Entry 7VXM (electron microscopy, 3.60 A resolution); this record covers chains A and C of the 4 polymer chains in the assembly.

# Chain A
Name: Spike glycoprotein
From: Severe acute respiratory syndrome coronavirus 2
Notes: engineered mutation(s): deletions 241-243
Reference sequence: P0DTC2 (SPIKE_SARS2); aligned to UniProt positions 1-1206 over residues 1-1206
Sequence (1258 residues; row label = number of the first residue in the row; note: 3 numbers in that range are skipped by the numbering (no residue carries them; nothing is unmodelled there)):
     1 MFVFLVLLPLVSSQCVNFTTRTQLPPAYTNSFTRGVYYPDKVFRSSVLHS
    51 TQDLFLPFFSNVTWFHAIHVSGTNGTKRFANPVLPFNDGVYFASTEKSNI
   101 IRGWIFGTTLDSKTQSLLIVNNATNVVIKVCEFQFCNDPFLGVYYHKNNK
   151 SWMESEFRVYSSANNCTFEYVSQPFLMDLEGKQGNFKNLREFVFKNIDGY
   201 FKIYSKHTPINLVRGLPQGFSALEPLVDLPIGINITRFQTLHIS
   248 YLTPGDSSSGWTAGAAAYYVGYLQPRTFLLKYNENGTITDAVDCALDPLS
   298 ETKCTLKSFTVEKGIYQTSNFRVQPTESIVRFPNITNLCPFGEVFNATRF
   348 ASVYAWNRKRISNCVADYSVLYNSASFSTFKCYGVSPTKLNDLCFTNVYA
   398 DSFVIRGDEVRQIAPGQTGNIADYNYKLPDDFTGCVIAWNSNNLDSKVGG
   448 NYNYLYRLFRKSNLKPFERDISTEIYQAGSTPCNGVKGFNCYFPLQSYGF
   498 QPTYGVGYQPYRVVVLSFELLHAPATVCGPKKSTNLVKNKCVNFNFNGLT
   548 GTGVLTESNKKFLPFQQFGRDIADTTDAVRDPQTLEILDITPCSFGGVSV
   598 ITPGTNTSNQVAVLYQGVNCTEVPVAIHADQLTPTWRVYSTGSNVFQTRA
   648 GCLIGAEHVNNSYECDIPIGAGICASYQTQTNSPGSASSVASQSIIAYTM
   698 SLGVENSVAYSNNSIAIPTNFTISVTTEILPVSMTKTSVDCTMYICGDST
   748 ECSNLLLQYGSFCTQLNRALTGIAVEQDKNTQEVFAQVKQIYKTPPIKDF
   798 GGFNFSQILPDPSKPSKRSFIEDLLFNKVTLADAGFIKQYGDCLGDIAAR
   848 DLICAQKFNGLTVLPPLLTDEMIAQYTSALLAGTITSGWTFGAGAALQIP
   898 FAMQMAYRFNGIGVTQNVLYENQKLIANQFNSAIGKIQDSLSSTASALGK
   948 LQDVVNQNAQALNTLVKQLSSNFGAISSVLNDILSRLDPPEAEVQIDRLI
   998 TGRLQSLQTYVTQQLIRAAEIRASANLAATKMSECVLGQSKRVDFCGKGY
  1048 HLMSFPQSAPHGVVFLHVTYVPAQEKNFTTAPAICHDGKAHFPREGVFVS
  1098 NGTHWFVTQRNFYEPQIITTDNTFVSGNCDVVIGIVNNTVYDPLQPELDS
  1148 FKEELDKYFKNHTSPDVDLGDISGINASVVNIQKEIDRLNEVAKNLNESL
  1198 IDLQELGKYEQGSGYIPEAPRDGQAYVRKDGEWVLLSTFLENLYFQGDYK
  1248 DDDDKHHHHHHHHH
Disordered / not traced: 1-13, 70-76, 248-254, 621-640, 677-688, 828-847, 1162-1261
Construct notes: variant Phe18 (Leu in P0DTC2), Ala80 (Asp in P0DTC2), Gly215 (Asp in P0DTC2), Ile243 (Arg246 in P0DTC2), Asn417 (Lys in P0DTC2), Lys484 (Glu in P0DTC2), Tyr501 (Asn in P0DTC2), Gly614 (Asp in P0DTC2), Gly682 (Arg in P0DTC2), Ser683 (Arg in P0DTC2), Ser685 (Arg in P0DTC2), Val701 (Ala in P0DTC2), Pro986 (Lys in P0DTC2), Pro987 (Val in P0DTC2); expression tag (1207-1261)
Swiss-Prot annotation at these positions:
  - region: Asn280 to Cys301 (Putative superantigen), Arg403 to Asp405 (Integrin-binding motif), Asn448 to Phe456 (Immunodominant HLA epitope recognized by the CD8+), Pro681, Ala684 (Putative superantigen), Ser816 to Tyr837 (Fusion peptide 1), Lys835 to Phe855 (Fusion peptide 2), Asp1163 to Glu1202 (Heptad repeat 2)
  - site: Arg815, Ser816 (Cleavage)
  - glycosylation: Asn17 (N-linked (GlcNAc...) (complex) asparagine), Asn61 (N-linked (GlcNAc...) (hybrid) asparagine), Asn74 (N-linked (GlcNAc...) (complex) asparagine), Asn122 (N-linked (GlcNAc...) (hybrid) asparagine), Asn149 (N-linked (GlcNAc...) (complex) asparagine), Asn165 (N-linked (GlcNAc...) (complex) asparagine), Asn234 (N-linked (GlcNAc...) (high mannose) asparagine), Asn282 (N-linked (GlcNAc...) (complex) asparagine), Thr323 (O-linked (GalNAc) threonine), Ser325 (O-linked (HexNAc...) serine), Asn331 (N-linked (GlcNAc...) (complex) asparagine), Asn343 (N-linked (GlcNAc...) (complex) asparagine), Asn603 (N-linked (GlcNAc...) (hybrid) asparagine), Asn616 (N-linked (GlcNAc...) (complex) asparagine), Asn657 (N-linked (GlcNAc...) (complex) asparagine), Thr676 (O-linked (GlcNAc...) threonine), Thr678 (O-linked (GlcNAc...) threonine), Asn709 (N-linked (GlcNAc...) (high mannose) asparagine), Asn717 (N-linked (GlcNAc...) (hybrid) asparagine), Asn801 (N-linked (GlcNAc...) (hybrid) asparagine) and 6 more in UniProt
Disulfide bonds: Cys131-Cys166, Cys291-Cys301, Cys336-Cys361, Cys379-Cys432, Cys391-Cys525, Cys480-Cys488, Cys538-Cys590, Cys617-Cys649, Cys662-Cys671, Cys738-Cys760, Cys743-Cys749, Cys1032-Cys1043, Cys1082-Cys1126

# Chain C
Name: Angiotensin-converting enzyme 2
From: Homo sapiens
Notes: EC 3.4.17.23, 3.4.17.-
Reference sequence: Q9BYF1 (ACE2_HUMAN); residues 17-615 here = UniProt positions 17-615
Sequence (625 residues; each row starts with the number of its first residue; numbering starts at 0):
     0 MHSSALLCCLVLLTGVRAQSTIEEQAKTFLDKFNHEAEDLFYQSSLASWN
    50 YNTNITEENVQNMNNAGDKWSAFLKEQSTLAQMYPLQEIQNLTVKLQLQA
   100 LQQNGSSVLSEDKSKRLNTILNTMSTIYSTGKVCNPDNPQECLLLEPGLN
   150 EIMANSLDYNERLWAWESWRSEVGKQLRPLYEEYVVLKNEMARANHYEDY
   200 GDYWRGDYEVNGVDGYDYSRGQLIEDVEHTFEEIKPLYEHLHAYVRAKLM
   250 NAYPSYISPIGCLPAHLLGDMWGRFWTNLYSLTVPFGQKPNIDVTDAMVD
   300 QAWDAQRIFKEAEKFFVSVGLPNMTQGFWENSMLTDPGNVQKAVCHPTAW
   350 DLGKGDFRILMCTKVTMDDFLTAHHEMGHIQYDMAYAAQPFLLRNGANEG
   400 FHEAVGEIMSLSAATPKHLKSIGLLSPDFQEDNETEINFLLKQALTIVGT
   450 LPFTYMLEKWRWMVFKGEIPKDQWMKKWWEMKREIVGVVEPVPHDETYCD
   500 PASLFHVSNDYSFIRYYTRTLYQFQFQEALCQAAKHEGPLHKCDISNSTE
   550 AGQKLFNMLRLGKSEPWTLALENVVGAKNMNVRPLLNYFEPLFTWLKDQN
   600 KNSFVGWSTDWSPYADHHHHHHHHH
Disordered / not traced: 0-18, 138-140, 616-624
Construct notes: initiating methionine (0); expression tag (1-16, 616-624)
Swiss-Prot annotation at these positions:
  - region (Interaction with SARS-CoV spike glycoprotein): Asp30 to Tyr41, Met82 to Pro84, Lys353 to Arg357
  - active site: Glu375 (Proton acceptor), His505 (Proton donor)
  - binding site (chloride): Arg169, Trp477, Lys481
  - binding site (substrate): Arg273, His345, Pro346, Tyr515
  - binding site (Zn(2+)): His374, His378, Glu402
  - glycosylation (N-linked (GlcNAc...) asparagine): Asn53, Asn90, Asn103, Asn322, Asn432, Asn546
  - mutagenesis: Ser19 (S19P: Increases slightly the interaction with RBD domain of SARS-CoV-2 spike protein), Gln24 to Lys26 (Slightly inhibits interaction with SARS-CoV spike glycoprotein), Gln24 (Q24T: Increases slightly the interaction with RBD domain of SARS-CoV-2 spike protein), Ala25 (A25V: Increases slightly the interaction with RBD domain of SARS-CoV-2 spike protein), Thr27 (T27Y: Increases slightly the interaction with RBD domain of SARS-CoV-2 spike protein. In sACE2.v2.2; increases interaction with RBD domain of SARS-CoV-2 spike protein ...), Leu29 (L29F: Increases slightly the interaction with RBD domain of SARS-CoV-2 spike protein), Lys31 (K31D: Abolishes interaction with SARS-CoV spike glycoprotein; K31Y: Increases slightly the interaction with RBD domain of SARS-CoV-2 spike protein), Asn33 (N33D: Increases slightly the interaction with RBD domain of SARS-CoV-2 spike protein), His34 (H34A: Increases slightly the interaction with RBD domain of SARS-CoV-2 spike protein), Glu37 (E37A: No effect on interaction with SARS-CoV spike glycoprotein), Asp38 (D38A: No effect on interaction with SARS-CoV spike glycoprotein), Leu39 (L39R: Increases slightly the interaction with RBD domain of SARS-CoV-2 spike protein), 48 further mutagenesis entries in UniProt
Disulfide bonds: Cys133-Cys141, Cys344-Cys361, Cys530-Cys542

# How chain A and chain C interact
Contacting residue pairs (35; chain A residue first):
  Arg403(A) with His34(C), hydrogen bond
  Tyr449(A) with Gln42(C)
  Tyr453(A) with His34(C), hydrogen bond
  Leu455(A) with Lys31(C)
  Phe456(A) with Thr27(C); Asp30(C); Lys31(C)
  Ala475(A) with Thr27(C)
  Gly476(A) with Gln24(C)
  Phe486(A) with Leu79(C), hydrophobic; Met82(C), hydrophobic; Tyr83(C), hydrophobic
  Asn487(A) with Gln24(C); Tyr83(C), hydrogen bond
  Tyr489(A) with Thr27(C); Phe28(C); Lys31(C); Tyr83(C)
  Phe490(A) with Lys31(C)
  Gln493(A) with Lys31(C); His34(C)
  Ser494(A) with His34(C), hydrogen bond (backbone-side chain)
  Gln498(A) with Tyr41(C); Leu45(C)
  Thr500(A) with Tyr41(C), hydrogen bond; Asp355(C); Arg357(C)
  Tyr501(A) with Tyr41(C); Lys353(C)
  Gly502(A) with Lys353(C), hydrogen bond (backbone-backbone); Gly354(C)
  Tyr505(A) with Lys353(C); Gly354(C); Ala386(C); Arg393(C)
Also at the interface, not in a pair above, chain A (21 interface residues in all): Tyr473, Ser477, Gly496
Also at the interface, not in a pair above, chain C (22 interface residues in all): Glu35, Asp38, Asn330, Gly352

# Overview
21 residues of chain A face 22 of chain C across their interface; the contacts include 6 hydrogen bonds. Polar
contacts include Arg403(A)-His34(C), Tyr453(A)-His34(C) and Asn487(A)-Tyr83(C).
Here chain A is Spike glycoprotein (Severe acute respiratory syndrome coronavirus 2) and chain C is
Angiotensin-converting enzyme 2 (Homo sapiens). Entry 7VXM (SARS-CoV-2 spike protein in complex with ACE2,
Beta variant, C3 state) was determined by electron microscopy together with 7VX4, 7VX5, 7VX9, 7VXA, 7VXB, 7VXC
and 3 further entries from the same study.
